PDB entry 4PHA | X-ray diffraction, 2.52 A resolution | chains A and P of the 4 polymer chains in the assembly

# Chain A
Name: DNA polymerase beta
Source organism: Homo sapiens
Notes: EC 2.7.7.7, 4.2.99.-
Reference sequence: P06746 (DPOLB_HUMAN); residue numbers follow UniProt; this construct covers 7-335
Sequence (329 residues; numbered 7 to 335; the number before each row is that of its first residue):
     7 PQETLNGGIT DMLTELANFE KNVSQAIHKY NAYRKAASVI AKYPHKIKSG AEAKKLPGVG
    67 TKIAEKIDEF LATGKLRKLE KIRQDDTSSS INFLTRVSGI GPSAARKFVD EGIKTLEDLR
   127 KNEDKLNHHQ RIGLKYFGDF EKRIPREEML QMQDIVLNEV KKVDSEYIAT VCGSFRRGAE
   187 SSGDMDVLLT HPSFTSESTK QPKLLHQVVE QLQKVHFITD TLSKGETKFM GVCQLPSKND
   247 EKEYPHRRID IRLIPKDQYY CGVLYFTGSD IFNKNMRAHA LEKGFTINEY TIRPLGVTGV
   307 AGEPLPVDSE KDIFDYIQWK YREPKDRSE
Not modelled in the structure: 205-206
Metal / ion sites: Na+ site 1: Lys60, Leu62, Val65 (shared with 1 residue of chain D); Na+ site 2: Thr101, Val103, Ile106 (shared with DG9(P) of chain P); Mg2+ site 1: Asp190, Asp192 (together with 0KX)
Ligand contacts: 0KX (2'-deoxy-5'-O-[(R)-hydroxy{[(R)-hydroxy(phosphonooxy)phosphoryl]amino}phosphoryl]cytidine): Arg149, Gly179, Ser180, Arg183, Ser188, Gly189, Asp190, Asp192, Tyr271, Phe272, Thr273, Gly274, Ser275, Asp276, Asn279, Arg283
What the authors report for this chain:
  - binding site for the 16-nt DNA strand: Tyr271
  - binding site for 0KX: Asn279

# Chain P
Molecule: 10-nt DNA strand
Sequence (10 nucleotides; numbered 1 to 10; the number before each row is that of its first residue):
     1 GCTGATGCGA
Metal / ion sites: Na+: DG9 (shared with Thr101(A), Val103(A), Ile106(A) of chain A); Mg2+: DA10 (together with 0KX) (shared with Asp190(A), Asp192(A) of chain A)

# Interface between chain A and chain P
Contacting residue pairs (14):
  Val103(A) - DG9(P)  phosphate contact
  Ser104(A) - DG9(P)  phosphate contact
  Gly105(A) - DC8(P)  sugar contact
  Gly105(A) - DG9(P)  hydrogen bond to the phosphate
  Ile106(A) - DG9(P)  hydrogen bond to the phosphate
  Gly107(A) - DC8(P)  hydrogen bond to the phosphate
  Gly107(A) - DG9(P)  phosphate contact
  Pro108(A) - DC8(P)  phosphate contact
  Ser109(A) - DG7(P)  phosphate contact
  Ser109(A) - DC8(P)  hydrogen bond to the phosphate
  Ala110(A) - DC8(P)  hydrogen bond to the phosphate
  Asp192(A) - DA10(P)  phosphate contact
  Arg254(A) - DA10(P)  salt bridge to the phosphate
  Asp256(A) - DA10(P)  sugar contact
Interface residues without a listed pair, chain A (14 interface residues in all): His135, Lys234, Tyr271

# Overview
14 residues of chain A face 4 of chain P across their interface, with 5 hydrogen bonds and 1 salt bridge.
Polar contacts include Gly105(A)-DG9(P), Ile106(A)-DG9(P) and Gly107(A)-DC8(P). Chain A binds compound 0KX.
From the paper: a binding site for the 16-nt DNA strand at Tyr271(A); a binding site for 0KX at Asn279(A).
Here chain A is DNA polymerase beta (Homo sapiens) and chain P is a 10-nt DNA strand. Entry 4PHA (Structure of
human DNA polymerase beta complexed with A in the template base paired with incoming ...) was determined by
X-ray diffraction together with 4PGQ, 4PGX and 4PHD from the same study.
